8IZB - chains A and R of the 5 polymer chains in the assembly; structure by electron microscopy, 3.06 A resolution.

== Chain A ==
Molecule: Guanine nucleotide-binding protein G(s) subunit alpha isoforms short
From: Homo sapiens
Reference sequence: P63092 (GNAS2_HUMAN); residue numbers follow UniProt; this construct covers 1-66, 205-253, 264-394
Amino-acid sequence (246 residues; row label = number of the first residue in the row; note: 148 numbers in that range are skipped by the numbering (no residue carries them; nothing is unmodelled there)):
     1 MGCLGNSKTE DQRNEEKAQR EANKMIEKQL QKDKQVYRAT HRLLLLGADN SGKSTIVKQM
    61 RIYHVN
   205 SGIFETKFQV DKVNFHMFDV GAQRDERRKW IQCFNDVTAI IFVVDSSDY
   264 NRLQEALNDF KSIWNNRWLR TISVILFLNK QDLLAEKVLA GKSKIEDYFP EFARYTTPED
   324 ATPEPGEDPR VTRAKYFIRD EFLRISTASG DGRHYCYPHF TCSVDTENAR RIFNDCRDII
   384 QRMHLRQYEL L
Not modelled in the structure: 1-8, 59-61
Differences from the reference sequence: engineered mutation Met25 (Lys in P63092), Asp49 (Gly in P63092), Asn50 (Glu in P63092), Tyr63 (Leu in P63092), Ala226 (Gly in P63092), Asp249 (Ala in P63092), Asp252 (Ser in P63092), Asp272 (Leu in P63092), Ser366 (Ala in P63092), Ala372 (Ile in P63092), Ile375 (Val in P63092)

== Chain R ==
Molecule: Probable G-protein coupled receptor 174
From: Homo sapiens
Reference sequence: Q9BXC1 (GP174_HUMAN); residues 1-309 carry their UniProt numbers (309 of 483 residues fall inside the UniProt entry; the rest is not from it)
Amino-acid sequence (568 residues; row label = number of the first residue in the row; numbers below 1 keep their minus sign (Asp-84 is residue -84)):
   -84 DYKDDDDHHH HHHHHGQPGN GSAFLLAPNG SHAPDHNVTQ QRDEGGSGQP GNGSAFLLAP
   -24 NGSHAPDHNV TQQRDEENLY FQGVDMPANY TCTRPDGDNT DFRYFIYAVT YTVILVPGLI
    36 GNILALWVFY GYMKETKRAV IFMINLAIAD LLQVLSLPLR IFYYLNHDWP FGPGLCMFCF
    96 YLKYVNMYAS IYFLVCISVR RFWFLMYPFR FHDCKQKYDL YISIAGWLII CLACVLFPLL
   156 RTSDDTSGNR TKCFVDLPTR NVNLAQSVVM MTIGELIGFV TPLLIVLYCT WKTVLSLQDK
   216 YPMAQDLGEK QKALKMILTC AGVFLICFAP YHFSFPLDFL VKSNEIKSCL ARRVILIFHS
   276 VALCLASLNS CLDPVIYYFS TNEFRRRLSR QDLHMGSSGG GGSGGGGSSG VFTLEDFVGD
   336 WEQTAAYNLD QVLEQGGVSS LLQNLAVSVT PIQRIVRSGE NALKIDIHVI IPYEGLSADQ
   396 MAQIEEVFKV VYPVDDHHFK VILPYGTLVI DGVTPNMLNY FGRPYEGIAV FDGKKITVTG
   456 TLWNGNKIID ERLITPDGSM LFRVTINS
Not modelled in the structure: -84 to 14, 159-165, 305-483
Differences from the reference sequence: expression tag (-84 to 0)
Cystine bridges: Cys91-Cys168
Small-molecule neighbours: serine / UBL: Tyr22, Tyr26, Arg75, Tyr79, Phe95, Lys98, Tyr99, Tyr103, Ile144, Ile145, Ala148, Cys149, Leu151, Phe152, Leu155, Arg156, Phe169, Val170, Met185, Gly189, Ile192, Tyr246, Phe250, Asp253, Phe254, Lys257, His274, Leu278
Curated features (UniProtKB/Swiss-Prot):
  - glycosylation (N-linked (GlcNAc...) asparagine): Asn4, Asn164
Reported in the primary citation:
  - binding site for serine: Arg75, Tyr79, Lys98, Tyr99, Phe169
  - binding site for the ligand UBL: Tyr103, Phe152, Arg156, Phe169, Val170, Met185, Tyr246, Phe250, Lys257
  - contacts within the chain: Arg75-Phe169 (cation-pi contact)
  - mutagenesis - Y103A, F152A: decreased signaling in response to LysoPS
  - mutagenesis - R53A, K225A: decreased signaling

== Interface between chain A and chain R ==
Residue-residue contacts (62):
  Lys34(A) - Cys129(R)
  Gln35(A) - Cys129(R)  hydrogen bond
  Arg38(A) - His127(R)
  Arg38(A) - Asp128(R)  salt bridge
  His41(A) - Phe124(R)
  Val217(A) - Phe124(R)  hydrophobic
  Thr350(A) - Gln220(R)
  Gly355(A) - Leu222(R)
  Gly355(A) - Glu224(R)
  Tyr358(A) - Met218(R)  hydrophobic
  Tyr358(A) - Gln220(R)
  Tyr358(A) - Asp221(R)  hydrogen bond (side chain-backbone)
  Tyr358(A) - Leu222(R)
  Tyr358(A) - Glu224(R)  hydrogen bond
  Tyr360(A) - Met218(R)  hydrophobic
  Phe376(A) - Phe124(R)  hydrophobic
  Cys379(A) - Phe124(R)
  Arg380(A) - Met121(R)  hydrogen bond (side chain-backbone)
  Arg380(A) - Phe124(R)
  Asp381(A) - Asp214(R)
  Asp381(A) - Lys225(R)  salt bridge
  Ile383(A) - Pro123(R)
  Ile383(A) - Phe124(R)  hydrophobic
  Gln384(A) - Leu120(R)
  Gln384(A) - Pro123(R)
  Gln384(A) - Ser211(R)  hydrogen bond (side chain-backbone)
  Gln384(A) - Leu212(R)
  Arg385(A) - Met218(R)
  Arg385(A) - Asp221(R)  salt bridge
  Arg385(A) - Glu224(R)  salt bridge
  His387(A) - Phe119(R)  hydrogen bond (side chain-backbone)
  His387(A) - Pro123(R)
  His387(A) - Phe126(R)
  Leu388(A) - Leu120(R)  hydrophobic
  Leu388(A) - Leu212(R)  hydrophobic
  Leu388(A) - Ala228(R)  hydrophobic
  Arg389(A) - Glu224(R)  salt bridge
  Gln390(A) - Tyr47(R)  hydrogen bond (backbone-side chain)
  Gln390(A) - Arg53(R)  hydrogen bond (backbone-side chain)
  Tyr391(A) - Arg53(R)
  Tyr391(A) - Phe126(R)  hydrophobic
  Tyr391(A) - Asp128(R)  hydrogen bond
  Tyr391(A) - Gln131(R)
  Glu392(A) - Met58(R)
  Glu392(A) - Thr296(R)
  Glu392(A) - Asn297(R)  hydrogen bond
  Glu392(A) - Glu298(R)
  Leu393(A) - Phe44(R)  hydrophobic
  Leu393(A) - Ala54(R)
  Leu393(A) - Val55(R)
  Leu393(A) - Met58(R)
  Leu393(A) - Thr296(R)
  Leu393(A) - Phe299(R)  hydrophobic
  Leu394(A) - Ala54(R)
  Leu394(A) - Val55(R)
  Leu394(A) - Ile56(R)
  Leu394(A) - Phe57(R)
  Leu394(A) - Met58(R)  hydrogen bond (backbone-backbone)
  Leu394(A) - Ile112(R)
  Leu394(A) - Arg115(R)
  Leu394(A) - Arg116(R)
  Leu394(A) - Phe119(R)  hydrophobic
Other interface residues (no listed pair), chain A (28 interface residues in all): Ala39, Phe219, Asp354, Cys359
Other interface residues (no listed pair), chain R (36 interface residues in all): Tyr292
From the paper, about this interface:
  - residue pairs: His41(A)-Phe124(R) (hydrophobic contact), Val217(A)-Phe124(R) (hydrophobic contact), Phe376(A)-Phe124(R) (hydrophobic contact), Cys379(A)-Phe124(R) (hydrophobic contact), Arg380(A)-Phe124(R) (hydrophobic contact), Ile383(A)-Phe124(R) (hydrophobic contact), Tyr391(A)-Asp128(R) (hydrogen bond)
  - interface residues, chain A: Tyr358(A), Asp381(A), Gln384(A), Arg385(A)
  - hot spots on chain R (mutagenesis) - F124A: abolished signaling in response to LysoPS

== Summary ==
The interface between chain A and chain R involves 28 residues on one side and 36 on the other, with 11
hydrogen bonds and 5 salt bridges. Polar pairs include Arg38(A)-Asp128(R), Asp381(A)-Lys225(R) and
Arg385(A)-Asp221(R). The paper describes hydrophobic contacts between His41(A) and Phe124(R), Val217(A) and
Phe124(R) and Phe376(A) and Phe124(R) among others; a hydrogen bond between Tyr391(A) and Asp128(R). From the
paper: a binding site for the ligand UBL at Tyr103(R), Phe152(R) and Arg156(R) among others; Y103A and F152A
of chain R reduce signaling in response to LysoPS; 5 substitutions were tested in all.
Here chain A is Guanine nucleotide-binding protein G(s) subunit alpha isoforms short and chain R is Probable
G-protein coupled receptor 174, both from Homo sapiens. Entry 8IZB (Lysophosphatidylserine receptor GPR174-Gs
complex) was determined by electron microscopy together with 8WRB from the same study.
